Entry 6LZ9 (X-ray diffraction, 2.80 A resolution); this record covers chains A and B of the 4 polymer chains in the assembly.

== Chain A ==
Molecule: Hepatocyte growth factor
Organism: Homo sapiens
Notes: fragment: K4 domain
UniProtKB: P14210 (HGF_HUMAN); numbering as in UniProt (aligned over 388-494)
Chain sequence (108 residues; numbered 387 to 494; the number before each row is that of its first residue):
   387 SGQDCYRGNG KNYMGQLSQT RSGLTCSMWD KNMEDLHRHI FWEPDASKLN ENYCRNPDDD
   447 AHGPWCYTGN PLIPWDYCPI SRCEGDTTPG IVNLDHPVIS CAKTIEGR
Disordered / not traced: 387-482, 490-494
Sequence notes: expression tag (387); engineered mutation Gln-402 (Asn in P14210), Gly-476 (Thr in P14210), Ile-491 (Lys in P14210), Glu-492 (Gln in P14210), Gly-493 (Leu in P14210)
Curated features (UniProtKB/Swiss-Prot):
  - mutagenesis: Arg-494 (R494Q: Loss of activity due to absence of proteolytic cleavage)

== Chain B ==
Molecule: Hepatocyte growth factor
Organism: Homo sapiens
Notes: fragment: SP domain
UniProtKB: P14210 (HGF_HUMAN); residue numbers follow UniProt; this construct covers 495-728
Chain sequence (242 residues; each row starts with the number of its first residue):
   495 VVNGIPTRTN IGWMVSLRYR NKHICGGSLI KESWVLTARQ CFPSRDLKDY EAWLGIHDVH
   555 GRGDEKSKQV LQVSQLVYGP EGSDLVLMKL ARPAVLDDFV STIDLPNYGC TIPEKTSCSV
   615 YGWGYTGLIN YDGLLRVAHL YIMGNEKCSQ HHRGKVTLQE SEICAGAEKI GSGPCEGDYG
   675 GPLVCEQHKM RMVLGVIVPG RGCAIPNRPG IFVRVAYYAK WIHKIILTYK VPQSRLENLY
   735 FQ
Disordered / not traced: 645-651, 662-663, 727-736
Sequence notes: engineered mutation Ser-561 (Cys in P14210), Gln-566 (Asn in P14210), Gln-653 (Asn in P14210); expression tag (729-736)
Cystine bridges: Cys-519/Cys-535, Cys-612/Cys-679, Cys-642/Cys-658, Cys-669/Cys-697

== How chain A and chain B interact ==
Pairs across the interface - 22 pairs, chain A then chain B:
  Val-484(A) / Thr-605(B)
  Ile-485(A) / Cys-604(B)
  Ile-485(A) / Thr-605(B)  hydrogen bond (backbone-backbone)
  Ser-486(A) / Asn-601(B)
  Ser-486(A) / Cys-604(B)
  Ser-486(A) / Gln-681(B)
  Ser-486(A) / His-682(B)
  Cys-487(A) / Pro-600(B)
  Cys-487(A) / Asn-601(B)  hydrogen bond (backbone-backbone)
  Cys-487(A) / Cys-604(B)  disulfide
  Cys-487(A) / Ile-606(B)  hydrophobic
  Cys-487(A) / Gln-681(B)  hydrogen bond (backbone-side chain)
  Cys-487(A) / Met-686(B)
  Cys-487(A) / Leu-688(B)  hydrophobic
  Ala-488(A) / Asn-601(B)
  Ala-488(A) / Gln-681(B)
  Ala-488(A) / His-682(B)
  Ala-488(A) / Met-684(B)  hydrophobic
  Ala-488(A) / Met-686(B)  hydrophobic
  Lys-489(A) / Leu-599(B)
  Lys-489(A) / Asn-601(B)
  Lys-489(A) / Met-684(B)
Also at the interface, not in a pair above, chain B (12 interface residues in all): Asp-598
Disulfides between the chains: Cys-487(A)/Cys-604(B)

== Summary ==
6 residues of chain A face 12 of chain B across their interface, with 1 disulfide bond and 3 hydrogen bonds.
Polar contacts include Cys-487(A)/Gln-681(B), Ile-485(A)/Thr-605(B) and Cys-487(A)/Asn-601(B). Curated
annotation (UniProt) lists one mutagenesis site on chain A.
Here chain A is Hepatocyte growth factor and chain B is Hepatocyte growth factor, both from Homo sapiens.
Entry 6LZ9 (t8E4 antibody Fab complexed with the active form of HGF) was determined by X-ray diffraction.
